PDB entry 2MFG | solution NMR | chains A and C of the 4 polymer chains in the assembly

Chain A (and C):
Protein: Carbon storage regulator homolog
From: Pseudomonas fluorescens
Notes: chain C of this document is another copy of the same molecule, construct and numbering; everything in this record applies to it too
UniProtKB: Q5MXB2 (Q5MXB2_PSEFL); numbering as in UniProt (aligned over 1-59)
Sequence (70 residues; numbered 1 to 70; the number before each row is that of its first residue):
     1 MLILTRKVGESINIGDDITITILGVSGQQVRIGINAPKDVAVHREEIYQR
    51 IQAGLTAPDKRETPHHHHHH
Not modelled in the structure: 60-70
Differences from the reference sequence: expression tag (60-70)
What the authors report for this chain:
  - binding site for SL4(RsmZ) RNA: Gln-29, Arg-44

Chain A / chain C interface:
Residue-residue contacts (70):
  Met-1(A) / Gly-33(C)
  Met-1(A) / Ile-34(C)
  Leu-2(A) / Gly-33(C)
  Leu-2(A) / Ile-34(C)
  Leu-2(A) / Val-42(C)
  Ile-3(A) / Leu-23(C)
  Ile-3(A) / Arg-31(C)
  Ile-3(A) / Ile-32(C)
  Leu-4(A) / Arg-31(C)
  Leu-4(A) / Ile-32(C)
  Leu-4(A) / Arg-44(C)
  Thr-5(A) / Gln-29(C)
  Thr-5(A) / Val-30(C)
  Arg-6(A) / Gln-28(C)
  Arg-6(A) / Gln-29(C)
  Arg-6(A) / Val-30(C)
  Arg-6(A) / Arg-44(C)
  Lys-7(A) / Gln-28(C)
  Lys-7(A) / Gln-29(C)
  Val-8(A) / Gln-28(C)
  Ser-11(A) / Glu-45(C)
  Ile-12(A) / His-43(C)
  Ile-12(A) / Arg-44(C)
  Asn-13(A) / Val-42(C)
  Asn-13(A) / His-43(C)
  Asn-13(A) / Tyr-48(C)
  Ile-14(A) / Ile-20(C)
  Ile-14(A) / Ile-34(C)
  Ile-14(A) / Ala-41(C)
  Gly-15(A) / Ala-41(C)
  Asp-16(A) / Tyr-48(C)
  Asp-16(A) / Gln-52(C)
  Asp-16(A) / Thr-56(C)
  Ile-20(A) / Ile-14(C)
  Leu-23(A) / Ile-3(C)
  Val-25(A) / Gly-27(C)
  Val-25(A) / Val-30(C)
  Gly-27(A) / Val-25(C)
  Gln-28(A) / Lys-7(C)
  Gln-28(A) / Val-8(C)
  Gln-28(A) / Val-25(C)
  Gln-29(A) / Thr-5(C)
  Gln-29(A) / Arg-6(C)
  Gln-29(A) / Lys-7(C)
  Val-30(A) / Leu-4(C)
  Val-30(A) / Thr-5(C)
  Val-30(A) / Arg-6(C)
  Arg-31(A) / Ile-3(C)
  Arg-31(A) / Leu-4(C)
  Ile-32(A) / Ile-3(C)
  Ile-32(A) / Leu-4(C)
  Gly-33(A) / Met-1(C)
  Gly-33(A) / Leu-2(C)
  Ile-34(A) / Met-1(C)
  Ile-34(A) / Leu-2(C)
  Ala-41(A) / Ile-14(C)
  Ala-41(A) / Gly-15(C)
  Val-42(A) / Leu-2(C)
  Val-42(A) / Asn-13(C)
  His-43(A) / Ile-12(C)
  His-43(A) / Asn-13(C)
  Arg-44(A) / Arg-6(C)
  Arg-44(A) / Glu-10(C)
  Glu-45(A) / Ser-11(C)
  Glu-45(A) / Ile-12(C)
  Glu-45(A) / Thr-19(C)
  Tyr-48(A) / Asn-13(C)
  Tyr-48(A) / Gly-15(C)
  Tyr-48(A) / Asp-16(C)
  Gln-52(A) / Asp-16(C)
Also at the interface, not in a pair above, chain A (36 interface residues in all): Ile-18, Ile-22, Asn-35, Val-40
Also at the interface, not in a pair above, chain C (39 interface residues in all): Ile-18, Ile-22, Asn-35, Val-40

Overview:
Chain A and chain C form an interface of 36 and 39 residues respectively. From the paper: a binding site for
SL4(RsmZ) RNA at Gln-29(A) and Arg-44(A).
Both chains are Carbon storage regulator homolog (Pseudomonas fluorescens). Entry 2MFG (Csr/Rsm protein-RNA
recognition - A molecular affinity ruler: RsmZ(SL4)/RsmE(dimer) 2:1 complex) was determined by solution NMR,
deposited together with 2MFC, 2MFE, 2MFF and 2MFH.
